3GSU - chains A and B of the 3 polymer chains in the assembly; structure by X-ray diffraction, 1.80 A resolution.

Chain A:
Protein: HLA class I histocompatibility antigen, A-2 alpha chain
From: Homo sapiens
Reference sequence: P01892 (1A02_HUMAN); residues 1-275 here correspond to UniProt positions 25-299 (UniProt number = residue number + 24)
Sequence (275 residues; row label = number of the first residue in the row):
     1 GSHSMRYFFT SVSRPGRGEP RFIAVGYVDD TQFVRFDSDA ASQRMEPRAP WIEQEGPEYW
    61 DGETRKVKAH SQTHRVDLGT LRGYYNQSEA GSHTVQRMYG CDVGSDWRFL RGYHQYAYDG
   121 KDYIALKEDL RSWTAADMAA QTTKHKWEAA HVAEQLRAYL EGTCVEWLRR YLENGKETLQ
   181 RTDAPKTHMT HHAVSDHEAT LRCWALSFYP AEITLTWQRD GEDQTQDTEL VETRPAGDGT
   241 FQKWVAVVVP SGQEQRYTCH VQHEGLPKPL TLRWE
Differences from the reference sequence: engineered mutation Val-245 (Ala269 in P01892)
Disulfide bonds: Cys-101/Cys-164, Cys-203/Cys-259

Chain B:
Protein: Beta-2-microglobulin
From: Homo sapiens
Reference sequence: P61769 (B2MG_HUMAN); residues 1-99 here correspond to UniProt positions 21-119 (UniProt number = residue number + 20)
Sequence (100 residues; each row starts with the number of its first residue; numbering starts at 0):
     0 MIQRTPKIQV YSRHPAENGK SNFLNCYVSG FHPSDIEVDL LKNGERIEKV EHSDLSFSKD
    60 WSFYLLYYTE FTPTEKDEYA CRVNHVTLSQ PKIVKWDRDM
Differences from the reference sequence: initiating methionine (0)
Disulfide bonds: Cys-25/Cys-80
Swiss-Prot annotation at these positions:
  - modified residue: Gln-2 (Pyrrolidone carboxylic acid)
  - glycosylation: Ile-1 (N-linked (Glc) (glycation) isoleucine), Lys-19 (N-linked (Glc) (glycation) lysine), Lys-41 (N-linked (Glc) (glycation) lysine), Lys-48 (N-linked (Glc) (glycation) lysine), Lys-58 (N-linked (Glc) (glycation) lysine), Lys-91 (N-linked (Glc) (glycation) lysine), Lys-94 (N-linked (Glc) (glycation) lysine)

Interface between chain A and chain B:
Pairs across the interface - 54 pairs, chain A then chain B:
  Phe-8(A) / Ser-55(B)
  Phe-8(A) / Phe-56(B)
  Phe-9(A) / Phe-56(B)
  Thr-10(A) / Leu-54(B)
  Thr-10(A) / Phe-56(B)
  Thr-10(A) / Phe-62(B)
  Val-12(A) / Ser-33(B)
  Ile-23(A) / Leu-54(B)
  Val-25(A) / Asp-53(B)
  Val-25(A) / Ser-55(B)
  Tyr-27(A) / Tyr-63(B)
  Gln-32(A) / Asp-53(B)  hydrogen bond
  Arg-35(A) / Asp-53(B)  salt bridge
  Ser-92(A) / Met-0(B)
  His-93(A) / Met-0(B)
  Gln-96(A) / His-31(B)  hydrogen bond
  Gln-96(A) / Phe-56(B)
  Gln-96(A) / Trp-60(B)  hydrogen bond (side chain-backbone)
  Gln-96(A) / Phe-62(B)
  Arg-97(A) / Phe-56(B)
  Gln-115(A) / Lys-58(B)
  Gln-115(A) / Trp-60(B)
  Tyr-116(A) / Trp-60(B)
  Ala-117(A) / Trp-60(B)
  Asp-119(A) / Met-0(B)
  Asp-119(A) / Ile-1(B)
  Asp-119(A) / His-31(B)
  Gly-120(A) / Ile-1(B)
  Gly-120(A) / Arg-3(B)  hydrogen bond (backbone-side chain)
  Gly-120(A) / His-31(B)
  Gly-120(A) / Trp-60(B)
  Lys-121(A) / Ile-1(B)
  Asp-122(A) / Trp-60(B)  hydrogen bond
  Thr-190(A) / Met-99(B)  hydrogen bond (side chain-backbone)
  His-192(A) / Asp-98(B)  hydrogen bond (side chain-backbone)
  His-192(A) / Met-99(B)
  Arg-202(A) / Met-99(B)  hydrogen bond (side chain-backbone)
  Trp-204(A) / Met-99(B)  hydrogen bond (side chain-backbone)
  Val-231(A) / Gln-8(B)
  Glu-232(A) / Gln-8(B)  hydrogen bond (backbone-side chain)
  Glu-232(A) / Tyr-26(B)  hydrogen bond
  Glu-232(A) / Ser-28(B)  hydrogen bond
  Arg-234(A) / Gln-8(B)  hydrogen bond
  Arg-234(A) / Tyr-10(B)
  Pro-235(A) / Tyr-10(B)  hydrogen bond (backbone-side chain)
  Pro-235(A) / Tyr-26(B)
  Ala-236(A) / Arg-12(B)
  Ala-236(A) / Asn-24(B)  hydrogen bond (backbone-side chain)
  Gly-237(A) / Arg-12(B)  hydrogen bond (backbone-side chain)
  Gly-237(A) / Leu-65(B)
  Asp-238(A) / His-13(B)  salt bridge
  Gln-242(A) / Tyr-10(B)
  Gln-242(A) / Ser-11(B)  hydrogen bond (side chain-backbone)
  Gln-242(A) / Arg-12(B)  hydrogen bond (side chain-backbone)
Also at the interface, not in a pair above, chain A (37 interface residues in all): Arg-48, Thr-94, Met-98, Thr-233, Trp-244
Also at the interface, not in a pair above, chain B (25 interface residues in all): Asp-59

Summary:
37 residues of chain A face 25 of chain B across their interface; the contacts include 18 hydrogen bonds and 2
salt bridges. Among the polar pairs are Arg-35(A)/Asp-53(B), Asp-238(A)/His-13(B) and Gln-32(A)/Asp-53(B).
Chain A is HLA class I histocompatibility antigen, A-2 alpha chain and chain B is Beta-2-microglobulin, both
from Homo sapiens; the structure, Crystal structure of the binary complex between HLA-A2 and HCMV NLV-M5T
peptide variant, was determined by X-ray diffraction together with 3GSN, 3GSO, 3GSQ, 3GSR, 3GSV, 3GSW and 3GSX
from the same study.
